5J8D - chains A and B; structure by X-ray diffraction, 1.85 A resolution.

# Chain A (and B)
Protein: Oxygen-insensitive NAD(P)H nitroreductase
Source organism: Enterobacter cloacae
Notes: EC 1.-.-.-; chain B of this document is another copy of the same molecule, construct and numbering; everything in this record applies to it too
Reference sequence: Q01234 (NFSB_ENTCL); residue numbers follow UniProt; this construct covers 2-217
Amino-acid sequence (216 residues; numbered 2 to 217; the number before each row is that of its first residue):
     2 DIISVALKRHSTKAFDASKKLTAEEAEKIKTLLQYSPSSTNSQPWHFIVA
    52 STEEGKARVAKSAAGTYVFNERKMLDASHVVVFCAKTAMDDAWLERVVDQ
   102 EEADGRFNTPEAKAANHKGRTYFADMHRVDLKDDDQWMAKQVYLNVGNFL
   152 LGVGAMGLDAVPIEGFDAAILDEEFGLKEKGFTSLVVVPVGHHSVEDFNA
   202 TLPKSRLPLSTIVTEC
Curated features (UniProtKB/Swiss-Prot):
  - binding site (FMN): Arg10 to Lys14, Asn71, Glu165, Gly166, Lys205 to Arg207
  - binding site (NAD(+)): Lys14, Thr41, Thr67, Asn71, Lys74, Arg107
Residues lining bound ligands:
  - nicotinic acid adenine dinucleotide (DND), molecule 1: Lys14, Thr67, Tyr68, Phe70, Asn71, Lys74, Glu165, Gly166, Phe199, Leu203
  - nicotinic acid adenine dinucleotide (DND), molecule 2: Ser40, Thr41, Arg107, Phe108, Asn109, Ala113, Asn117, Gly120, Phe124
  - FMN (flavin mononucleotide), molecule 1: Arg10, His11, Ser12, Lys14, Asn71, Lys74, Tyr144, Val162, Pro163, Ile164, Glu165, Gly166, Asn200, Lys205, Arg207
  - FMN, molecule 2: Pro38, Ser39, Ser40, Thr41, Asn42, Gln142, Leu145
Reported in the primary citation:
  - binding site for nicotinic acid adenine dinucleotide: Lys14, Thr41, Thr67, Asn71, Lys74, Arg107, Gly120, Phe124, Glu165, Gly166
  - conformationally variable residues (side-chain flip): Phe70, Phe124
  - binding site for flavin mononucleotide: Lys14, Lys74

# Chain A / chain B interface
Residue-residue contacts (145):
  Ile3(A) - Gly153(B)
  Ile3(A) - Ala156(B)  hydrophobic
  Ile3(A) - Met157(B)  hydrophobic
  Ile4(A) - Lys29(B)
  Ile4(A) - Thr32(B)
  Ile4(A) - Leu33(B)  hydrophobic
  Leu8(A) - Thr32(B)
  Leu8(A) - Tyr36(B)  hydrophobic
  Arg10(A) - Pro38(B)
  Lys29(A) - Asp2(B)  salt bridge
  Lys29(A) - Ile4(B)
  Lys31(A) - Leu210(B)
  Lys31(A) - Glu216(B)  salt bridge
  Thr32(A) - Ile4(B)
  Thr32(A) - Leu8(B)
  Leu33(A) - Ile4(B)  hydrophobic
  Gln35(A) - Arg207(B)  hydrogen bond (backbone-side chain)
  Gln35(A) - Leu208(B)  hydrogen bond (side chain-backbone)
  Gln35(A) - Pro209(B)
  Gln35(A) - Leu210(B)
  Gln35(A) - Ile213(B)
  Tyr36(A) - Leu8(B)
  Tyr36(A) - Arg207(B)  hydrogen bond (backbone-side chain)
  Ser37(A) - Arg207(B)  hydrogen bond (backbone-side chain)
  Pro38(A) - Arg10(B)
  Pro38(A) - Leu151(B)  hydrophobic
  Pro38(A) - Arg207(B)
  Ser40(A) - Glu165(B)  hydrogen bond
  Asn42(A) - Ser206(B)  hydrogen bond (side chain-backbone)
  Asn42(A) - Arg207(B)  hydrogen bond
  Gln44(A) - Arg207(B)
  Gln44(A) - Leu208(B)  hydrogen bond (side chain-backbone)
  His47(A) - Thr212(B)  hydrogen bond (side chain-backbone)
  His47(A) - Ile213(B)  hydrogen bond (side chain-backbone)
  His47(A) - Val214(B)
  His47(A) - Thr215(B)  hydrogen bond
  Phe48(A) - Ile213(B)  hydrogen bond (backbone-backbone)
  Phe48(A) - Val214(B)
  Phe48(A) - Thr215(B)  hydrogen bond (backbone-backbone)
  Ile49(A) - Thr215(B)
  Ile49(A) - Cys217(B)  hydrophobic
  Val50(A) - Val214(B)  hydrophobic
  Val50(A) - Thr215(B)  hydrogen bond (backbone-backbone)
  Val50(A) - Glu216(B)
  Val50(A) - Cys217(B)  hydrogen bond (backbone-backbone)
  Ala51(A) - Cys217(B)
  Ser52(A) - Cys217(B)  hydrogen bond (backbone-backbone)
  Thr53(A) - Cys217(B)  hydrogen bond (side chain-backbone)
  Gly56(A) - Cys217(B)
  Thr67(A) - Tyr123(B)
  Tyr68(A) - Met127(B)
  Trp94(A) - Leu208(B)  hydrophobic
  Arg97(A) - Leu208(B)
  Gln101(A) - Ser206(B)  hydrogen bond (backbone-side chain)
  Gln101(A) - Arg207(B)
  Gln101(A) - Pro209(B)
  Glu102(A) - Ser206(B)  hydrogen bond (backbone-side chain)
  Asp105(A) - Pro204(B)
  Asp105(A) - Ser206(B)  hydrogen bond
  Asp105(A) - Arg207(B)
  Gly106(A) - Pro204(B)
  Arg107(A) - Asn200(B)  hydrogen bond
  Arg107(A) - Leu203(B)
  Arg107(A) - Pro204(B)  hydrogen bond (side chain-backbone)
  Arg107(A) - Ser206(B)
  Phe124(A) - Glu165(B)
  Gln137(A) - Gln137(B)
  Gln137(A) - Lys141(B)  hydrogen bond
  Trp138(A) - Glu165(B)  hydrogen bond
  Lys141(A) - Gln137(B)  hydrogen bond
  Lys141(A) - Lys141(B)
  Lys141(A) - Tyr144(B)
  Gln142(A) - Tyr144(B)
  Gln142(A) - Glu165(B)  hydrogen bond
  Tyr144(A) - Lys141(B)
  Tyr144(A) - Gln142(B)
  Tyr144(A) - Leu145(B)
  Leu145(A) - Tyr144(B)
  Leu145(A) - Val147(B)  hydrophobic
  Leu145(A) - Gly148(B)
  Val147(A) - Leu145(B)  hydrophobic
  Gly148(A) - Leu145(B)
  Gly148(A) - Gly148(B)
  Gly148(A) - Asn149(B)
  Asn149(A) - Gly148(B)
  Asn149(A) - Asn149(B)
  Asn149(A) - Leu152(B)
  Leu151(A) - Pro38(B)  hydrophobic
  Leu152(A) - Asn149(B)
  Leu152(A) - Gly153(B)
  Gly153(A) - Ile3(B)
  Gly153(A) - Leu152(B)
  Ala156(A) - Ile3(B)  hydrophobic
  Met157(A) - Ile3(B)  hydrophobic
  Glu165(A) - Ser40(B)  hydrogen bond
  Glu165(A) - Phe124(B)
  Glu165(A) - Trp138(B)  hydrogen bond
  Glu165(A) - Gln142(B)  hydrogen bond
  Phe176(A) - Cys217(B)  hydrophobic
  Asn200(A) - Arg107(B)  hydrogen bond
  Leu203(A) - Arg107(B)
  Pro204(A) - Asp105(B)
  Pro204(A) - Gly106(B)
  Pro204(A) - Arg107(B)  hydrogen bond (backbone-side chain)
  Ser206(A) - Asn42(B)  hydrogen bond (backbone-side chain)
  Ser206(A) - Gln101(B)  hydrogen bond (side chain-backbone)
  Ser206(A) - Glu102(B)  hydrogen bond (side chain-backbone)
  Ser206(A) - Asp105(B)  hydrogen bond
  Ser206(A) - Arg107(B)
  Arg207(A) - Gln35(B)  hydrogen bond (side chain-backbone)
  Arg207(A) - Tyr36(B)  hydrogen bond (side chain-backbone)
  Arg207(A) - Ser37(B)  hydrogen bond (side chain-backbone)
  Arg207(A) - Pro38(B)
  Arg207(A) - Asn42(B)
  Arg207(A) - Gln44(B)
  Arg207(A) - Gln101(B)  hydrogen bond (backbone-side chain)
  Leu208(A) - Gln35(B)  hydrogen bond (backbone-side chain)
  Leu208(A) - Gln44(B)  hydrogen bond (backbone-side chain)
  Leu208(A) - Trp94(B)  hydrophobic
  Leu208(A) - Arg97(B)
  Pro209(A) - Gln35(B)
  Pro209(A) - Gln101(B)
  Leu210(A) - Lys31(B)
  Leu210(A) - Gln35(B)
  Thr212(A) - His47(B)  hydrogen bond (backbone-side chain)
  Thr212(A) - Arg97(B)
  Ile213(A) - Gln35(B)
  Ile213(A) - His47(B)  hydrogen bond (backbone-side chain)
  Ile213(A) - Phe48(B)  hydrogen bond (backbone-backbone)
  Val214(A) - His47(B)
  Val214(A) - Phe48(B)
  Val214(A) - Val50(B)  hydrophobic
  Thr215(A) - His47(B)  hydrogen bond
  Thr215(A) - Phe48(B)  hydrogen bond (backbone-backbone)
  Thr215(A) - Ile49(B)
  Thr215(A) - Val50(B)  hydrogen bond (backbone-backbone)
  Glu216(A) - Lys31(B)  salt bridge
  Glu216(A) - Val50(B)
  Cys217(A) - Ile49(B)  hydrophobic
  Cys217(A) - Val50(B)  hydrogen bond (backbone-backbone)
  Cys217(A) - Ala51(B)
  Cys217(A) - Ser52(B)  hydrogen bond (backbone-backbone)
  Cys217(A) - Thr53(B)  hydrogen bond (backbone-side chain)
  Cys217(A) - Gly56(B)
  Cys217(A) - Phe176(B)  hydrophobic
Also at the interface, not in a pair above, chain A (70 interface residues in all): Asp2, Ala7, Trp46, Val98, Met127, Ala140, Lys205
Also at the interface, not in a pair above, chain B (70 interface residues in all): Ala7, Trp46, Tyr68, Val98, Ala140, Lys205

# Summary
Chain A and chain B each contribute 70 residues to their interface; the contacts include 50 hydrogen bonds and
3 salt bridges. Among the polar pairs are Lys29(A)-Asp2(B), Lys31(A)-Glu216(B) and Gln35(A)-Arg207(B). From
the paper: a binding site for nicotinic acid adenine dinucleotide at Lys14(A), Thr41(A) and Thr67(A) among
others; a binding site for flavin mononucleotide at Lys14(A) and Lys74(A).
Chain A and chain B are both Oxygen-insensitive NAD(P)H nitroreductase (Enterobacter cloacae); the structure,
Structure of nitroreductase from E. cloacae complexed with nicotinic acid adenine dinucleotide, was determined
by X-ray diffraction, deposited together with 5J8G.
